PDB entry 6U5K | electron microscopy, 3.50 A resolution | chains b and c of the 54 polymer chains in the assembly

[Chain b (and c)]
Molecule: Sheath PA0622
Organism: Pseudomonas aeruginosa (strain ATCC 15692 / DSM 22644 / CIP 104116 / JCM 14847 / LMG 12228 / 1C / PRS 101 / PAO1)
Notes: chain c of this document is another copy of the same molecule, construct and numbering; everything in this record applies to it too
UniProt: G3XD39 (G3XD39_PSEAE); numbering as in UniProt (aligned over 1-386)
Sequence (386 residues; numbered 1 to 386; the number before each row is that of its first residue):
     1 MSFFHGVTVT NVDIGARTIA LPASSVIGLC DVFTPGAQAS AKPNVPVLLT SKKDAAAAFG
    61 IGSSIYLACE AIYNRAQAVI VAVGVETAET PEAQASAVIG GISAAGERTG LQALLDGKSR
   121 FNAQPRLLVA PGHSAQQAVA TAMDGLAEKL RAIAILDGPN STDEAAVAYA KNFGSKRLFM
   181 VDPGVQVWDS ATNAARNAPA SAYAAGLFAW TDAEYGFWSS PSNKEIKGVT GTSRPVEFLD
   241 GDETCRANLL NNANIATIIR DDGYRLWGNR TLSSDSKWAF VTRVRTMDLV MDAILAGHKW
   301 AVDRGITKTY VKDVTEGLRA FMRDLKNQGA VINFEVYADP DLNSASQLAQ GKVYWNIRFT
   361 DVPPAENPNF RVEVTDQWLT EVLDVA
Disordered / not traced: 1, 385-386

[Interface between chain b and chain c]
Pairs across the interface (40):
  S2(b) with N251(c); N252(c); R270(c); E366(c), hydrogen bond
  F3(b) with E243(c); N248(c), hydrogen bond (backbone-side chain)
  F4(b) with F238(c), hydrophobic; G241(c); D242(c); E243(c); N248(c); E366(c); N367(c)
  H5(b) with S222(c); F238(c); N248(c), hydrogen bond (backbone-side chain); W267(c), hydrogen bond (backbone-side chain); G268(c); N269(c); E366(c)
  G6(b) with W267(c); E366(c), hydrogen bond (backbone-backbone); N367(c); P368(c)
  V7(b) with G241(c); P368(c)
  T8(b) with N367(c), hydrogen bond; P368(c); N369(c); F370(c), hydrogen bond (backbone-backbone)
  V9(b) with F370(c)
  T10(b) with N369(c); F370(c), hydrogen bond (side chain-backbone); R371(c); V372(c)
  N11(b) with V372(c)
  V12(b) with R371(c); V372(c); E373(c)
  I14(b) with E373(c)
Other interface residues (no listed pair), chain b (13 interface residues in all): A16
Other interface residues (no listed pair), chain c (21 interface residues in all): D376

[Summary]
Chain b and chain c form an interface of 13 and 21 residues respectively, with 8 hydrogen bonds. Among the
polar pairs are S2(b)-E366(c), F3(b)-N248(c) and H5(b)-N248(c).
Both chains are Sheath PA0622 (Pseudomonas aeruginosa (strain ATCC 15692 / DSM 22644 / CIP 104116 / JCM 14847
/ LMG 12228 / 1C / PRS 101 / PAO1)). Entry 6U5K (CryoEM Structure of Pyocin R2 - postcontracted - baseplate)
was determined by electron microscopy, deposited together with 6PYT, 6U5B, 6U5F and 6U5J.
